Entry 6F45 (X-ray diffraction, 1.70 A resolution); this record covers chains D and B of the 4 polymer chains in the assembly.

Chain D:
Name: Receptor recognition protein
Source organism: Salmonella phage vB_SenMS16
UniProt: M1EBB2 (M1EBB2_9CAUD); residue numbers follow UniProt; this construct covers 1-249
Amino-acid sequence (249 residues; each row starts with the number of its first residue):
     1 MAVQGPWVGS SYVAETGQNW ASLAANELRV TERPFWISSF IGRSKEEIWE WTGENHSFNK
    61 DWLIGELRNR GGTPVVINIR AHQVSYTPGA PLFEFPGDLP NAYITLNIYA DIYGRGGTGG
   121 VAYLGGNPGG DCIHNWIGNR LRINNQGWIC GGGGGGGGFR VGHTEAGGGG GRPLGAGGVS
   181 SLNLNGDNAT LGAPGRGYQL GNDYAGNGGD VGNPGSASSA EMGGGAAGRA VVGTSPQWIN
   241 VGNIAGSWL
Disordered / not traced: 1

Chain B:
Name: Long tail fiber distal subunit
Source organism: Salmonella phage vB_SenMS16
UniProt: M1EAS5 (M1EAS5_9CAUD); residue numbers follow UniProt; this construct covers 567-749
Amino-acid sequence (204 residues; numbered 546 to 749; the number before each row is that of its first residue):
   546 MGSSHHHHHH SQDPENLYFQ GALGSASIAI GDNDTGLRWG GDGIVQIVAN NAIVGGWNST
   606 DIFTEAGKHI TSNGNLNQWG GGAIYCRDLN VSSDRRIKKD IKAFENPVDI LSTIGGYTYL
   666 IEKGFNEDGS QAYEESAGLI AQEVEAVLPR LVKISNDGTK DVKRLNYNGI TALNTAAINV
   726 HTKEINELKK QLKELKDIVK FLTK
Disordered / not traced: 546-565, 638-749
Construct notes: initiating methionine (546); expression tag (547-566)
Bound ions: Mg2+: Asp577, Asp579, Asn595

How chain D and chain B interact:
Pairs across the interface - 14 pairs, chain D then chain B:
  Pro6(D) with Leu634(B); Asn635(B); Val636(B), hydrogen bond (backbone-backbone)
  Trp7(D) with Asp633(B); Leu634(B); Asn635(B)
  Val8(D) with Leu634(B), hydrogen bond (backbone-backbone); Val636(B), hydrophobic
  Gly9(D) with Asp633(B); Leu634(B), hydrogen bond (backbone-backbone)
  Ser10(D) with Asp633(B), hydrogen bond
  Trp20(D) with Ala628(B), hydrophobic; Tyr630(B)
  Ile37(D) with Val636(B), hydrophobic

Summary:
7 residues of chain D and 6 residues of chain B are in contact, with 4 hydrogen bonds. Among the polar pairs
are Ser10(D)-Asp633(B), Pro6(D)-Val636(B) and Val8(D)-Leu634(B). The Mg2+ site is built by Asp577(B),
Asp579(B) and Asn595(B).
Chain D is Receptor recognition protein and chain B is Long tail fiber distal subunit, both from Salmonella
phage vB_SenMS16; the structure, Crystal structure of the gp37-gp38 adhesin tip complex of the bacteriophage
S16 long tail fiber, was determined by X-ray diffraction.
